PDB entry 5E3O | X-ray diffraction, 2.78 A resolution | chains B and D of the 4 polymer chains in the assembly

[Chain B]
Name: DNA-binding protein Fis
Source organism: Escherichia coli
UniProt: P0A6R3 (FIS_ECOLI); numbering as in UniProt (aligned over 1-98)
Chain sequence (98 residues; numbered 1 to 98; the number before each row is that of its first residue):
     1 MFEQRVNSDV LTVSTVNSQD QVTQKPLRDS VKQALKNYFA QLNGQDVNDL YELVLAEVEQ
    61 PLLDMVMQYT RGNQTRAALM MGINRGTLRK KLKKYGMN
UniProt features mapped onto this chain:
  - DNA-binding region: Gln74 to Lys93 (H-T-H motif)
  - region: Asn17 to Gly44 (Required for the stimulation of HIN-mediated recombination)
What the authors report for this chain:
  - binding site for the 27-nt DNA strand: Arg89
  - mutagenesis - N73A (140-fold): decreased binding to F1
  - mutagenesis - R71A, T75A: unchanged binding to F1
  - mutagenesis - R71A: decreased binding to F27
  - mutagenesis - R71A: decreased binding to F28
  - mutagenesis - R71A: decreased binding to F1+/-8G

[Chain D]
Molecule: 27-nt DNA strand
Sequence (27 nucleotides; row label = number of the first residue in the row):
     1 AAATTTGGAG AAAATTCCTC CAAATTT

[Interface between chain B and chain D]
Pairs across the interface - 9 pairs, chain B then chain D:
  Gly82(B) with DC17(D), phosphate contact
  Ile83(B) with DC17(D), phosphate contact
  Asn84(B) with DC17(D), hydrogen bond to the phosphate; DC18(D), base contact
  Arg85(B) with DC20(D), base contact
  Thr87(B) with DT16(D), sugar contact; DC17(D), hydrogen bond to the phosphate
  Lys90(B) with DT15(D), sugar contact; DT16(D), salt bridge to the phosphate
Other interface residues (no listed pair), chain B (7 interface residues in all): Lys91

[In short]
7 residues of chain B and 5 residues of chain D are in contact, with 2 hydrogen bonds and 1 salt bridge. Among
the polar pairs are Asn84(B)-DC17(D), Thr87(B)-DC17(D) and Lys90(B)-DT16(D). The paper reports a binding site
for the 27-nt DNA strand at Arg89(B); N73A of chain B reduces binding to F1; 3 substitutions were tested in
all.
Here chain B is DNA-binding protein Fis (Escherichia coli) and chain D is a 27-nt DNA strand. Entry 5E3O
(Crystal structure of Fis bound to 27bp DNA F32 (AAATTTGGAGGAATTTTCTCCAAATTT)) was determined by X-ray
diffraction together with 5DS9, 5E3L, 5DTD, 5E3M and 5E3N from the same study.
